6PPB - chains b and d of the 19 polymer chains in the assembly; structure by electron microscopy, 4.30 A resolution (low resolution: residue-level contacts below are approximate; hydrogen-bond / salt-bridge calls are withheld).

== Chain b ==
Molecule: Triplex capsid protein 1
Source organism: Human herpesvirus 8
UniProtKB: Q76RF6 (Q76RF6_HHV8); numbering as in UniProt (aligned over 1-331)
Sequence (331 residues; each row starts with the number of its first residue):
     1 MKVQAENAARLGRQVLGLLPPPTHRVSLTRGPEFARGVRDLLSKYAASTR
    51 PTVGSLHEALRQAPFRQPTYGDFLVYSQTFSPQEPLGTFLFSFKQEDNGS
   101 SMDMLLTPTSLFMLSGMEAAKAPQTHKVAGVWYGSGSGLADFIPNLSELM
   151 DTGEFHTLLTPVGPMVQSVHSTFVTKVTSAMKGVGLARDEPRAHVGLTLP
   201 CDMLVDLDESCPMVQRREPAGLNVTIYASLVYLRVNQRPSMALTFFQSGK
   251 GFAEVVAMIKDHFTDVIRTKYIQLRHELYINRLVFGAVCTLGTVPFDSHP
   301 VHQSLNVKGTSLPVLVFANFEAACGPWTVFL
Unresolved in the structure: 1-3, 214-216, 307-310
What the authors report for this chain:
  - mutagenesis - L278R/I280R/L283E, I280R: decreased growth

== Chain d ==
Molecule: Triplex capsid protein 2
Source organism: Human herpesvirus 8
UniProtKB: Q98832 (Q98832_HHV8); residue numbers follow UniProt; this construct covers 1-305
Sequence (305 residues; each row starts with the number of its first residue):
     1 MALDKSIVVNLTSRLFADELAALQSKIGSVLPLGDCHRLQNIQALGLGCV
    51 CSRETSPDYIQIMQYLSKCTLAVLEEVRPDSLRLTRMDPSDNLQIKNVYA
   101 PFFQWDSNTQLAVLPPLFSRKDSTIVLESNGFDIVFPMVVPQQLGHAILQ
   151 QLLVYHIYSKISAGAPGDVNMAELDLYTTNVSFMGRTYRLDVDNTDPRTA
   201 LRVLDDLSMYLCILSALVPRGCLRLLTALVRHDRHPLTEVFEGVVPDEVT
   251 RIDLDQLSVPDDITRMRVMFSYLQSLSSIFNLGPRLHVYAYSAETLAASC
   301 WYSPR
Unresolved in the structure: 1, 197-200
Sequence notes: conflict Leu11 (Phe in Q98832), Leu117 (Phe in Q98832), Ile134 (Pro in Q98832), Gly167 (Asp in Q98832)

== Chain b / chain d interface ==
Contacting residue pairs - 35 pairs, chain b then chain d:
  Pro21(b) - Ala2(d)
  Pro22(b) - Ala2(d)
  Thr23(b) - Ala2(d)
  Thr23(b) - Asp4(d)
  His24(b) - Ala2(d)
  Arg25(b) - Asp4(d)
  Thr69(b) - Asn92(d)
  Tyr70(b) - Tyr289(d)
  Phe73(b) - Asn108(d)
  Lys94(b) - Asp106(d)
  Lys94(b) - Met184(d)
  Gln95(b) - Met184(d)
  Glu96(b) - Met184(d)
  Glu96(b) - Gly185(d)
  Asp97(b) - Asp106(d)
  Thr157(b) - Gln143(d)
  Thr160(b) - Asn108(d)
  Met181(b) - Asn108(d)
  Lys182(b) - Asp91(d)
  Lys182(b) - Asn92(d)
  Lys182(b) - Trp301(d)
  Lys260(b) - Leu237(d)
  Asp261(b) - His235(d)
  Thr264(b) - Leu237(d)
  Ile267(b) - Leu237(d)
  Arg268(b) - Pro236(d)
  Arg268(b) - Leu237(d)
  Arg268(b) - Val240(d)
  Tyr271(b) - Val240(d)
  Tyr271(b) - Phe241(d)
  Leu274(b) - Val244(d)
  Cys324(b) - Gln110(d)
  Cys324(b) - His287(d)
  Gly325(b) - Gln110(d)
  Pro326(b) - Arg285(d)
Interface residues without a listed pair, chain b (30 interface residues in all): Ser92, Asp103, Leu278, Leu331
Interface residues without a listed pair, chain d (24 interface residues in all): Leu3, Ser90, Gln142, Glu239

== Summary ==
The interface between chain b and chain d involves 30 residues on one side and 24 on the other. The paper
reports that L278R/I280R/L283E and I280R of chain b reduce growth.
Here chain b is Triplex capsid protein 1 and chain d is Triplex capsid protein 2, both from Human herpesvirus
8. Entry 6PPB (Kaposi's sarcoma-associated herpesvirus (KSHV), C5 portal vertex structure) was determined by
electron microscopy, deposited together with 6PPD, 6PPH and 6PPI.
